6HZ5 - chains A and F of the 14 polymer chains in the assembly; structure by electron microscopy, 4.20 A resolution (low resolution: residue-level contacts below are approximate; hydrogen-bond / salt-bridge calls are withheld).

[Chain A (and F)]
Name: 5-methylcytosine-specific restriction enzyme B
Source organism: Escherichia coli (strain K12)
Notes: EC 3.1.21.-; chain F of this document is another copy of the same molecule, construct and numbering; everything in this record applies to it too
Reference sequence: P15005 (MCRB_ECOLI), isoform P15005-2; residues 162-459 here correspond to UniProt positions 1-298 (UniProt number = residue number - 161)
Amino-acid sequence (307 residues; numbered 162 to 468; the number before each row is that of its first residue):
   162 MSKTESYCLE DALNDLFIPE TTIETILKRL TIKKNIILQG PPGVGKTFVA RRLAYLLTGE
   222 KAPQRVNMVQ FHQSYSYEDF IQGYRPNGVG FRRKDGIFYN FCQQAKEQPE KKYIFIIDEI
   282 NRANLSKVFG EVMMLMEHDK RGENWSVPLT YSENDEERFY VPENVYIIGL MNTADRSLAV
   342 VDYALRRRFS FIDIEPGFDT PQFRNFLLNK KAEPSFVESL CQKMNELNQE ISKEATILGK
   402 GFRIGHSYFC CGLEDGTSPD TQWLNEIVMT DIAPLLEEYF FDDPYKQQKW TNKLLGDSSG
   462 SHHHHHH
Unresolved in the structure: 162-167, 458-468 (chain F: 162-172, 458-468)
Differences from the reference sequence: expression tag (460-468)
Ion coordination: Mg2+: Thr208, Asp279 (together with GMP-PNP)
Residues lining bound ligands:
  - GDP (guanosine-5'-diphosphate): Glu298, Lys301, Arg348
  - GMP-PNP (GNP; phosphoaminophosphonic acid-guanylate ester): Asp176, Leu177, Phe178, Pro202, Pro203, Gly204, Val205, Gly206, Lys207, Thr208, Phe209, Asp279, Glu280, Asn333, His407, Ser408, Cys411, Cys412
What the authors report for this chain:
  - mutagenesis - R348A: decreased catalytic activity
  - mutagenesis - R283A: abolished catalytic activity on GTP (citing earlier work)

[How chain A and chain F interact]
Contacting residue pairs (31):
  Lys189(A) with Met430(F)
  Lys194(A) with Thr431(F); Asp432(F)
  Tyr245(A) with Pro247(F)
  Phe252(A) with Phe252(F)
  Asn285(A) with Gln234(F)
  Ser287(A) with His233(F); Gln234(F); Ser235(F)
  Gly291(A) with His233(F)
  Glu292(A) with His233(F)
  Met294(A) with Gln231(F); His233(F)
  Met295(A) with Gln231(F)
  Thr311(A) with Asp240(F); Arg246(F); Lys255(F)
  Ser313(A) with Lys255(F)
  Val342(A) with Ser338(F)
  Tyr344(A) with Glu280(F); Arg283(F); Asn333(F); Asp336(F)
  Arg347(A) with Asp336(F); Arg337(F); Ser338(F); Glu439(F)
  Arg348(A) with Asn333(F)
  Arg349(A) with Gln231(F)
  Phe352(A) with Glu439(F)
  Asp354(A) with Glu438(F)
Also at the interface, not in a pair above, chain A (24 interface residues in all): Arg190, Ile193, Lys288, Glu298, Tyr312
Also at the interface, not in a pair above, chain F (26 interface residues in all): Pro203, Met229, Asn248, Gly249, Glu427, Pro435

[In short]
24 residues of chain A face 26 of chain F across their interface. Bound to chain A: GMP-PNP and GDP. The Mg2+
site is built by Thr208(A) and Asp279(A). From the paper: R348A of chain A reduces catalytic activity; R283A
of chain A abolishes catalytic activity on GTP.
Both chains are 5-methylcytosine-specific restriction enzyme B (Escherichia coli (strain K12)). Entry 6HZ5
(Structure of McrBC without DNA binding domains (Class 1)) was determined by electron microscopy, deposited
together with 6HZ4, 6HZ6, 6HZ7, 6HZ8 and 6HZ9.
